8SB5 - chains G and L of the 12 polymer chains in the assembly; structure by electron microscopy, 3.90 A resolution.

# Chain G (and L)
Protein: CH848.10.17.SOSIP gp41
Organism: HIV-1 06TG.HT008
Notes: chain L of this document is another copy of the same molecule, construct and numbering; everything in this record applies to it too
Sequence (132 residues; row label = number of the first residue in the row; note: 21 numbers in that range are skipped by the numbering (no residue carries them; nothing is unmodelled there)):
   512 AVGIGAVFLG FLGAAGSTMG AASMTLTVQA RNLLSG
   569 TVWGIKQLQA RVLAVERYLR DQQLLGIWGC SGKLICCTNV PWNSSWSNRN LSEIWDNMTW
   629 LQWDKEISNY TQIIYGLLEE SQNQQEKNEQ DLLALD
Cystine bridges: Cys598-Cys604

# Interface between chain G and chain L
Residue-residue contacts - 35 pairs, chain G then chain L:
  Gly516(G) - Glu648(L)
  Ser534(G) - Lys655(L)
  Met535(G) - Asn651(L)
  Met535(G) - Gln652(L)
  Met535(G) - Lys655(L)
  Thr536(G) - Asn651(L)  hydrogen bond (backbone-side chain)
  Thr538(G) - Glu647(L)  hydrogen bond
  Val539(G) - Glu647(L)
  Ala541(G) - Gln591(L)  hydrogen bond (backbone-side chain)
  Arg542(G) - Ile595(L)
  Arg542(G) - Gln640(L)
  Arg542(G) - Tyr643(L)  hydrogen bond (side chain-backbone)
  Arg542(G) - Glu647(L)  salt bridge
  Leu545(G) - Glu584(L)
  Leu545(G) - Leu587(L)  hydrophobic
  Leu545(G) - Gln591(L)
  Ser546(G) - Glu584(L)
  Val570(G) - Gln577(L)
  Gly572(G) - Gln577(L)
  Ile573(G) - Ile573(L)  hydrophobic
  Leu576(G) - Ile573(L)  hydrophobic
  Leu576(G) - Gln577(L)
  Arg579(G) - Leu581(L)
  Val580(G) - Val580(L)  hydrophobic
  Val583(G) - Leu587(L)  hydrophobic
  Tyr586(G) - Leu587(L)  hydrophobic
  Tyr586(G) - Gln591(L)  hydrogen bond
  Leu587(G) - Leu587(L)  hydrophobic
  Ser599(G) - Glu654(L)
  Gly600(G) - Glu654(L)
  Leu602(G) - Glu654(L)
  Ile603(G) - Glu654(L)
  Ile603(G) - Gln658(L)
  Cys605(G) - Gln658(L)
  Cys605(G) - Leu661(L)  hydrophobic
Interface residues without a listed pair, chain G (25 interface residues in all): Leu537
Interface residues without a listed pair, chain L (21 interface residues in all): Leu576, Val583, Gly644

# Summary
25 residues of chain G and 21 residues of chain L are in contact; the contacts include 5 hydrogen bonds and 1
salt bridge. Polar pairs include Arg542(G)-Glu647(L), Thr536(G)-Asn651(L) and Thr538(G)-Glu647(L).
Both chains are CH848.10.17.SOSIP gp41 (HIV-1 06TG.HT008). Entry 8SB5 (CryoEM structure of
DH270.I1.6-CH848.10.17) was determined by electron microscopy (same publication as 8SAL, 8SAN, 8SAQ, 8SAR,
8SAS, 8SAT and 9 further entries).
